PDB entry 4GUR | X-ray diffraction, 2.51 A resolution | chains A and C of the 3 polymer chains in the assembly

# Chain A
Protein: Lysine-specific histone demethylase 1B
From: Homo sapiens
Notes: EC 1.-.-.-
UniProtKB: Q8NB78 (KDM1B_HUMAN); numbering as in UniProt (aligned over 51-822)
Amino-acid sequence (776 residues; each row starts with the number of its first residue):
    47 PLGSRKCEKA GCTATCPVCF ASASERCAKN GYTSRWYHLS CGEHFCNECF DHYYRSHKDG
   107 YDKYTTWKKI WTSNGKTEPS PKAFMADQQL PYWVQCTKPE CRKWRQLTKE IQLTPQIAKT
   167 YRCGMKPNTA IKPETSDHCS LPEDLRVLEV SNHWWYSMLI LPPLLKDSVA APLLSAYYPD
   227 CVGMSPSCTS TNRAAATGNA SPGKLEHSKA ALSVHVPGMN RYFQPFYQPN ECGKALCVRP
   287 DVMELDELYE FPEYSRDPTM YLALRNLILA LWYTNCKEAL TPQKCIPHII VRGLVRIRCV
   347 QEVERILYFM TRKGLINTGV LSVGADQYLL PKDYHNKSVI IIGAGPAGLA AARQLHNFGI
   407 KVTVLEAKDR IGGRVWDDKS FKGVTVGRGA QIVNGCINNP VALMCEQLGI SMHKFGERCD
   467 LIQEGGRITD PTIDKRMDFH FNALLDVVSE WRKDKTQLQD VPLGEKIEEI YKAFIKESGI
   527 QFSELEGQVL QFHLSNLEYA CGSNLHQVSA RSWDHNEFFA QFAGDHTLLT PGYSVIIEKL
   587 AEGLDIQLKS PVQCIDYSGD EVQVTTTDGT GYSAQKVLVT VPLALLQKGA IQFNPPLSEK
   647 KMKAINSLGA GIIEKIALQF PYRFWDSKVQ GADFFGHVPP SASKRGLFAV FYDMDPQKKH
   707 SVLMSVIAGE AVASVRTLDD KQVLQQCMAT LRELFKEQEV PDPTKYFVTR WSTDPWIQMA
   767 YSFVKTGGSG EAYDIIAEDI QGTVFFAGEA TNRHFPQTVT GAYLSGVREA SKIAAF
Unresolved in the structure: 47-50, 172-181, 236-263
Sequence notes: expression tag (47-50)
Metal / ion sites: Zn2+ site 1: Cys53, Cys58, His84, His90; Zn2+ site 2: Cys65, Cys73, Cys92, Cys95; Zn2+ site 3: Cys142, Cys147, Cys169, Cys185
Small-molecule neighbours: FAD (flavin-adenine dinucleotide): Ile388, Gly389, Ala390, Gly391, Pro392, Ala393, Leu411, Glu412, Ala413, Lys414, Gly418, Gly419, Arg420, Val421, Arg434, Gly435, Ala436, Gln437, Ile438, Asn440, Tyr579, Ser596, Pro597, Val598, Thr626, Val627, Pro628, Leu631, Ile637, Ile659, Lys661, Trp757, Trp762, Ile763, Met765, Ala766, Tyr767, Gly794, Glu795, Gln803, Thr804, Val805, Ala808
Swiss-Prot annotation at these positions:
  - zinc finger: Asp133 to Val193 (CW-type)
  - region: Tyr273 to Asp292 (GLYR1-binding), Ile438 to Leu467 (Histone H3-binding), Phe487 to Arg498 (Histone H3-binding), Phe538 to His572 (Histone H3-binding), Phe564 to Ala566 (GLYR1-binding), Asn798 to Arg814 (GLYR1-binding)
  - binding site (Zn(2+)): Cys53, Cys58, Cys65, Cys73, His84, His90, Cys92, Cys95, Cys142, Cys147, Cys169, Cys185
  - binding site (FAD): Lys383 to Val439, Val598, Glu795, Gln803 to Val805
  - modified residue: Ser247 (Phosphoserine)
  - mutagenesis: Arg51 to Lys52 (Reduced demethylase activity), Cys53 (C53A: Loss of demethylase activity), Trp82 (W82A: Loss of demethylase activity), His84 (H84A: Loss of demethylase activity. Defective in the binding of FAD), His90 (H90A: Loss of demethylase activity. Defective in the binding of FAD), Arg101 (R101A: Reduced demethylase activity), His103 (H103D: No effect on DNA or nucleosome binding), Lys104 (K104E: No effect on DNA or nucleosome binding), Lys109 (K109E: No effect on DNA or nucleosome binding), Lys114 to Lys115 (Reduced demethylase activity), Lys114 (K114E: No effect on DNA or nucleosome binding), Lys115 (K115E: No effect on DNA or nucleosome binding), 20 further mutagenesis entries in UniProt
What the authors report for this chain:
  - mutagenesis - Y273G/Q274S/P275G/N276S/E277G/C278S: decreased catalytic activity

# Chain C
Protein: Histone H3.3
UniProtKB: P84243 (H33_HUMAN); residues 1-21 here correspond to UniProt positions 2-22 (UniProt number = residue number + 1)
Amino-acid sequence (21 residues; row label = number of the first residue in the row):
     1 ARTMQTARKS TGGKAPRKQL A
Unresolved in the structure: 21
Sequence notes: engineered mutation Met4 (Lys5 in P84243)
Swiss-Prot annotation at these positions:
  - modified residue: Arg2 (Asymmetric dimethylarginine), Thr3 (Phosphothreonine), Gln5 (5-glutamyl dopamine), Thr6 (Phosphothreonine), Arg8 (Citrulline), Lys9 (N6,N6,N6-trimethyllysine), Ser10 (ADP-ribosylserine), Thr11 (Phosphothreonine), Lys14 (N6-(2-hydroxyisobutyryl)lysine), Arg17 (Asymmetric dimethylarginine), Lys18 (N6-(2-hydroxyisobutyryl)lysine)
  - lipidation: Lys18 (N6-decanoyllysine)

# Interface between chain A and chain C
Residue-residue contacts - 55 pairs, chain A then chain C:
  Tyr273(A) with Leu20(C), hydrophobic
  Gln274(A) with Leu20(C)
  Asn276(A) with Gln19(C), hydrogen bond; Leu20(C)
  Glu277(A) with Gln19(C); Leu20(C)
  Cys278(A) with Lys18(C); Gln19(C)
  Gly279(A) with Lys18(C)
  Arg285(A) with Leu20(C)
  Ile438(A) with Thr6(C)
  Asn440(A) with Thr3(C); Met4(C); Thr6(C), hydrogen bond
  Phe461(A) with Thr6(C)
  Cys465(A) with Arg8(C), hydrogen bond (backbone-side chain)
  Leu467(A) with Arg8(C)
  Asp480(A) with Arg8(C), salt bridge
  Phe487(A) with Ser10(C)
  Asn488(A) with Ser10(C); Thr11(C), hydrogen bond (side chain-backbone); Gly12(C), hydrogen bond (side chain-backbone)
  Leu491(A) with Gly12(C); Gly13(C)
  Asp492(A) with Gly12(C); Gly13(C), hydrogen bond (side chain-backbone)
  Ser495(A) with Gly13(C), hydrogen bond (side chain-backbone)
  Phe538(A) with Arg8(C)
  Asn542(A) with Gln5(C), hydrogen bond (backbone-side chain); Ala7(C), hydrogen bond (side chain-backbone); Arg8(C), hydrogen bond (side chain-backbone)
  Leu543(A) with Gln5(C); Ser10(C)
  Tyr545(A) with Met4(C)
  Ala546(A) with Ala1(C), hydrogen bond (backbone-backbone); Met4(C); Gln5(C)
  Cys547(A) with Ala1(C)
  Trp559(A) with Ala1(C); Arg2(C)
  Asp560(A) with Arg2(C), salt bridge; Gly13(C)
  Asn562(A) with Ala1(C); Thr3(C), hydrogen bond
  Glu563(A) with Arg2(C), salt bridge; Lys14(C)
  Gln567(A) with Thr3(C)
  His572(A) with Gln5(C); Thr6(C), hydrogen bond; Lys9(C)
  Phe680(A) with Thr6(C); Ala7(C), hydrophobic
  Tyr767(A) with Met4(C), hydrophobic
  Gln803(A) with Ala1(C), hydrogen bond (side chain-backbone); Met4(C)
Other interface residues (no listed pair), chain A (39 interface residues in all): Asp466, Arg498, His539, Val696, Tyr698, Thr804

# In short
39 residues of chain A and 17 residues of chain C are in contact, with 14 hydrogen bonds and 3 salt bridges.
Among the polar pairs are Asp480(A)-Arg8(C), Asp560(A)-Arg2(C) and Glu563(A)-Arg2(C). Bound to chain A:
flavin-adenine dinucleotide. The paper reports that Y273G/Q274S/P275G/N276S/E277G/C278S of chain A reduce
catalytic activity.
Here chain A is Lysine-specific histone demethylase 1B (Homo sapiens) and chain C is Histone H3.3. Entry 4GUR
(Crystal structure of LSD2-NPAC with H3 in space group P21) was determined by X-ray diffraction together with
4GU1, 4GUS, 4GUT and 4GUU from the same study.
